PDB entry 1GTF | X-ray diffraction, 1.75 A resolution | chains B and C of the 11 polymer chains in the assembly

[Chain B (and C)]
Molecule: Trp RNA-binding attenuation protein (trap)
From: Bacillus stearothermophilus
Notes: chain C of this document is another copy of the same molecule, construct and numbering; everything in this record applies to it too
Reference sequence: Q9X6J6 (MTRB_BACST); residues 3-76 here correspond to UniProt positions 1-74 (UniProt number = residue number - 2)
Chain sequence (74 residues; numbered 3 to 76; the number before each row is that of its first residue):
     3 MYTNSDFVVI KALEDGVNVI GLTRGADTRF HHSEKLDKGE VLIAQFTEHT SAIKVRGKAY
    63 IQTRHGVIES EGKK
Not modelled in the structure: 3-6, 75-76 (chain C: 3-5, 76)
Ligand contacts:
  - tryptophan (TRP), molecule 1: Val-21, Ile-22, Gly-23, His-33, His-34, Ala-46, Gln-47, Thr-49, His-51, Thr-52, Ile-55
  - tryptophan (TRP), molecule 2: Thr-25, Arg-26, Gly-27, Asp-29, Thr-30, Ser-53, Ala-54

[How chain B and chain C interact]
Residue-residue contacts - 46 pairs, chain B then chain C:
  Asp-8(B) / Ser-7(C)
  Asp-8(B) / Phe-9(C)
  Val-10(B) / Ile-45(C)  hydrophobic
  Leu-24(B) / Glu-36(C)
  Arg-26(B) / Gln-47(C)  hydrogen bond
  Arg-26(B) / Thr-49(C)
  Gly-27(B) / His-51(C)
  Ala-28(B) / His-51(C)
  Thr-30(B) / His-34(C)
  Phe-32(B) / Glu-36(C)
  Phe-48(B) / Ile-45(C)
  Phe-48(B) / Gln-47(C)
  Ser-53(B) / Ala-46(C)
  Ser-53(B) / Gln-47(C)  hydrogen bond (backbone-backbone)
  Ser-53(B) / Thr-49(C)
  Ala-54(B) / Ile-45(C)
  Ala-54(B) / Ala-46(C)  hydrophobic
  Ile-55(B) / Val-43(C)
  Ile-55(B) / Leu-44(C)
  Ile-55(B) / Ile-45(C)  hydrogen bond (backbone-backbone)
  Lys-56(B) / Glu-36(C)  salt bridge
  Lys-56(B) / Lys-37(C)  hydrogen bond (side chain-backbone)
  Lys-56(B) / Leu-38(C)
  Lys-56(B) / Glu-42(C)  salt bridge
  Lys-56(B) / Val-43(C)
  Lys-56(B) / Leu-44(C)
  Val-57(B) / Glu-42(C)
  Val-57(B) / Val-43(C)  hydrogen bond (backbone-backbone)
  Arg-58(B) / Glu-42(C)  salt bridge
  Thr-65(B) / Phe-9(C)
  Thr-65(B) / Val-11(C)
  His-67(B) / Phe-9(C)  hydrogen bond (side chain-backbone)
  His-67(B) / Gln-64(C)
  His-67(B) / Thr-65(C)
  His-67(B) / Arg-66(C)
  Val-69(B) / Gln-64(C)  hydrogen bond (backbone-side chain)
  Ile-70(B) / Val-11(C)  hydrophobic
  Ile-70(B) / Lys-13(C)
  Ile-70(B) / Tyr-62(C)  hydrophobic
  Ile-70(B) / Gln-64(C)
  Glu-71(B) / Lys-13(C)  hydrogen bond (backbone-side chain)
  Ser-72(B) / Gly-41(C)
  Ser-72(B) / Val-43(C)
  Glu-73(B) / Lys-13(C)  salt bridge
  Glu-73(B) / Lys-40(C)
  Glu-73(B) / Gly-41(C)  hydrogen bond (backbone-backbone)
Also at the interface, not in a pair above, chain B (26 interface residues in all): Ser-7, Thr-52, Ile-63, Arg-66
Also at the interface, not in a pair above, chain C (25 interface residues in all): Asn-6, Asp-8, His-33

[In short]
26 residues of chain B face 25 of chain C across their interface; the contacts include 9 hydrogen bonds and 4
salt bridges. Polar contacts include Lys-56(B)/Glu-36(C), Lys-56(B)/Glu-42(C) and Arg-58(B)/Glu-42(C). Chain B
binds tryptophan.
Chain B and chain C are both Trp RNA-binding attenuation protein (trap) (Bacillus stearothermophilus); the
structure, The structure of the trp RNA-binding attenuation protein (TRAP) bound to a 53-nucleotide RNA
molecule containing ..., was determined by X-ray diffraction together with 1GTN from the same study.
